Entry 5JLZ (X-ray diffraction, 1.99 A resolution); this record covers chains A and B of the 3 polymer chains in the assembly.

== Chain A ==
Molecule: HLA class II histocompatibility antigen, DR alpha chain
From: Homo sapiens
Reference sequence: P01903 (DRA_HUMAN); residues 1-181 here correspond to UniProt positions 26-206 (UniProt number = residue number + 25)
Sequence (189 residues; numbered 1 to 189; the number before each row is that of its first residue):
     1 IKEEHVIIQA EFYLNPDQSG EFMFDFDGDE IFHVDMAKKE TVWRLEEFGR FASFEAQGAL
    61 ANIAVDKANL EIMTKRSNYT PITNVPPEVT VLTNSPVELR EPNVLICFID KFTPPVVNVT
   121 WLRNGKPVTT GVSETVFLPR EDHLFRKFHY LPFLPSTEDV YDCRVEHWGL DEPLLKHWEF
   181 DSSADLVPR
Disordered / not traced: 1, 182-189
Sequence notes: expression tag (182-189)
Curated features (UniProtKB/Swiss-Prot):
  - region: E179 to D181 (Connecting peptide)
  - site: Q9 (Self- and pathogen-derived peptide antigen), G49 (Self-peptide antigen), F51 (Self- and pathogen-derived peptide antigen), A52 (Self-peptide antigen), S53 (Self- and pathogen-derived peptide antigen), E55 (Pathogen-derived peptide antigen), N62 (Self- and pathogen-derived peptide antigen), N69 (Pathogen-derived peptide antigen), R76 (Self- and pathogen-derived peptide antigen)
  - glycosylation (N-linked (GlcNAc...) asparagine): N78, N118
Cystine bridges: C107-C163

== Chain B ==
Molecule: HLA class II histocompatibility antigen, DRB1-4 beta chain
From: Homo sapiens
Reference sequence: P13760 (2B14_HUMAN); residues 1-190 here correspond to UniProt positions 30-219 (UniProt number = residue number + 29)
Sequence (198 residues; row label = number of the first residue in the row):
     1 GDTRPRFLEQ VKHECHFFNG TERVRFLDRY FYHQEEYVRF DSDVGEYRAV TELGRPDAEY
    61 WNSQKDLLEQ KRAAVDTYCR HNYGVGESFT VQRRVYPEVT VYPAKTQPLQ HHNLLVCSVN
   121 GFYPGSIEVR WFRNGQEEKT GVVSTGLIQN GDWTFQTLVM LETVPRSGEV YTCQVEHPSL
   181 TSPLTVEWRA SSADLVPR
Disordered / not traced: 194-198
Sequence notes: expression tag (191-198)
Cystine bridges: C15-C79, C117-C173

== How chain A and chain B interact ==
Contacting residue pairs (116):
  K2(A) - F18(B)
  E3(A) - H16(B)  salt bridge
  E3(A) - F17(B)
  E3(A) - F18(B)
  E4(A) - F17(B)  hydrogen bond (backbone-backbone)
  E4(A) - N19(B)
  E4(A) - G20(B)  hydrogen bond (side chain-backbone)
  H5(A) - C15(B)
  H5(A) - H16(B)
  H5(A) - F17(B)  hydrogen bond (backbone-backbone)
  H5(A) - Y83(B)
  H5(A) - V91(B)
  V6(A) - C15(B)
  V6(A) - H16(B)
  I7(A) - H13(B)
  I7(A) - E14(B)
  I7(A) - C15(B)  hydrogen bond (backbone-backbone)
  I8(A) - H13(B)
  I8(A) - E14(B)
  Q9(A) - V11(B)
  Q9(A) - K12(B)
  Q9(A) - H13(B)  hydrogen bond (backbone-backbone)
  Q9(A) - Y78(B)  hydrogen bond
  A10(A) - V11(B)
  E11(A) - Q10(B)
  E11(A) - V11(B)  hydrogen bond (backbone-backbone)
  E11(A) - H13(B)  salt bridge
  F12(A) - L8(B)  hydrophobic
  F12(A) - E9(B)
  Y13(A) - F7(B)
  Y13(A) - L8(B)
  Y13(A) - E9(B)  hydrogen bond (backbone-backbone)
  L14(A) - R6(B)
  L14(A) - F7(B)
  N15(A) - R6(B)
  N15(A) - F7(B)  hydrogen bond (backbone-backbone)
  P16(A) - R4(B)
  P16(A) - P5(B)
  P16(A) - R6(B)
  D17(A) - R6(B)  salt bridge
  F24(A) - Y78(B)
  F24(A) - N82(B)
  F26(A) - T90(B)
  F26(A) - V91(B)
  F26(A) - Y123(B)
  F26(A) - W153(B)  hydrophobic
  D27(A) - Q149(B)
  G28(A) - Q149(B)
  D29(A) - Y123(B)
  D29(A) - Q149(B)  hydrogen bond
  D29(A) - G151(B)
  D29(A) - W153(B)  hydrogen bond (side chain-backbone)
  E30(A) - W153(B)  hydrogen bond (backbone-side chain)
  I31(A) - F89(B)  hydrophobic
  R44(A) - G151(B)  hydrogen bond (side chain-backbone)
  R44(A) - D152(B)
  R44(A) - W153(B)
  L45(A) - R93(B)
  F48(A) - F89(B)  hydrophobic
  F48(A) - W153(B)
  F51(A) - S88(B)
  F51(A) - F89(B)  hydrophobic
  A52(A) - V85(B)  hydrophobic
  D66(A) - E9(B)
  D66(A) - V11(B)
  L70(A) - F7(B)
  L70(A) - L8(B)
  L70(A) - E9(B)
  M73(A) - E9(B)
  M73(A) - Y32(B)  hydrophobic
  M73(A) - Y37(B)
  M73(A) - L53(B)  hydrophobic
  T74(A) - F7(B)
  T74(A) - Y32(B)
  R76(A) - L53(B)  hydrogen bond (side chain-backbone)
  R76(A) - P56(B)
  R76(A) - D57(B)  salt bridge
  S77(A) - Y32(B)  hydrogen bond
  Y79(A) - F7(B)
  T80(A) - F7(B)
  T80(A) - Y32(B)  hydrogen bond (backbone-side chain)
  T80(A) - H33(B)  hydrogen bond (backbone-side chain)
  P81(A) - P5(B)  hydrophobic
  P81(A) - R6(B)
  P81(A) - F7(B)  hydrophobic
  P81(A) - H33(B)
  I82(A) - R6(B)  hydrogen bond (backbone-backbone)
  I82(A) - L8(B)  hydrophobic
  I82(A) - H33(B)  hydrogen bond (backbone-side chain)
  T93(A) - Q156(B)  hydrogen bond (backbone-side chain)
  N94(A) - N120(B)  hydrogen bond (backbone-side chain)
  S95(A) - N120(B)
  P96(A) - T100(B)
  P96(A) - S118(B)
  P96(A) - N120(B)
  I106(A) - N150(B)
  P115(A) - L8(B)
  P139(A) - K12(B)
  R140(A) - K12(B)  hydrogen bond (backbone-side chain)
  D142(A) - Q34(B)  hydrogen bond (backbone-side chain)
  H143(A) - Q10(B)  hydrogen bond (backbone-side chain)
  H143(A) - K12(B)  hydrogen bond
  H143(A) - R29(B)  hydrogen bond
  H143(A) - F31(B)
  H143(A) - Q34(B)
  L144(A) - Q34(B)
  F145(A) - Q10(B)
  R146(A) - Q149(B)
  F148(A) - Q149(B)
  F148(A) - N150(B)
  F148(A) - G151(B)
  Y150(A) - N150(B)  hydrogen bond (side chain-backbone)
  Y150(A) - G151(B)  hydrogen bond (side chain-backbone)
  Y150(A) - D152(B)
  W168(A) - D2(B)  hydrogen bond (side chain-backbone)
  W168(A) - R6(B)
Interface residues without a listed pair, chain A (60 interface residues in all): E47, N69, V85, L92, T113, T135
Interface residues without a listed pair, chain B (50 interface residues in all): G1, Y102, I148, F155

== Summary ==
60 residues of chain A face 50 of chain B across their interface; the contacts include 29 hydrogen bonds and 4
salt bridges. Among the polar pairs are E3(A)-H16(B), E11(A)-H13(B) and D17(A)-R6(B).
Here chain A is HLA class II histocompatibility antigen, DR alpha chain and chain B is HLA class II
histocompatibility antigen, DRB1-4 beta chain, both from Homo sapiens. Entry 5JLZ (Crystal structure of
HLA-DRB1*04:01 in complex with modified alpha-enolase peptide 26-40 with citrulline at the position ...) was
determined by X-ray diffraction (same publication as 5LAX).
